PDB entry 9GU0 | electron microscopy, 2.96 A resolution | chains D and L of the 11 polymer chains in the assembly

Chain D:
Name: Acetylcholine receptor subunit delta
From: Homo sapiens
Reference sequence: Q07001 (ACHD_HUMAN); residues 1-496 here correspond to UniProt positions 22-517 (UniProt number = residue number + 21)
Amino-acid sequence (496 residues; each row starts with the number of its first residue):
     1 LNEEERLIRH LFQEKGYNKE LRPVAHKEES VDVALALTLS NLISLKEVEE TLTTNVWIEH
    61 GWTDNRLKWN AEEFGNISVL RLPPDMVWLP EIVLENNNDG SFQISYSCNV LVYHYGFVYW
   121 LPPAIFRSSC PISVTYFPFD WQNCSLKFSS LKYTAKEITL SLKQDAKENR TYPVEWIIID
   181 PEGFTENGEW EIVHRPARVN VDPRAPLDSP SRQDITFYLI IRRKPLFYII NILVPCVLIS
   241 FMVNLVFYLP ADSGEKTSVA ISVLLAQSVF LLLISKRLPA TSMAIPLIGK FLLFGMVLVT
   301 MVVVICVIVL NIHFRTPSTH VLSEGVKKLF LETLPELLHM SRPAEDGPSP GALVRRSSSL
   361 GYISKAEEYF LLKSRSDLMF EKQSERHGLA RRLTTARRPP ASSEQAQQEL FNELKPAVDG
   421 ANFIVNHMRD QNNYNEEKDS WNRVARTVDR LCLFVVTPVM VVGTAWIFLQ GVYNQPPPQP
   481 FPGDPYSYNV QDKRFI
Disordered / not traced: 341-414
Disulfide bonds: Cys-130/Cys-144
Covalently attached groups: N-acetylglucosamine (NAG) linked to Asn-76, Asn-143

Chain L:
Name: Acetylcholine receptor subunit alpha
From: Homo sapiens
Reference sequence: P02708 (ACHA_HUMAN); residues 1-437 here correspond to UniProt positions 21-457 (UniProt number = residue number + 20)
Amino-acid sequence (437 residues; each row starts with the number of its first residue):
     1 SEHETRLVAK LFKDYSSVVR PVEDHRQVVE VTVGLQLIQL INVDEVNQIV TTNVRLKQQW
    61 VDYNLKWNPD DYGGVKKIHI PSEKIWRPDL VLYNNADGDF AIVKFTKVLL QYTGHITWTP
   121 PAIFKSYCEI IVTHFPFDEQ NCSMKLGTWT YDGSVVAINP ESDQPDLSNF MESGEWVIKE
   181 SRGWKHSVTY SCCPDTPYLD ITYHFVMQRL PLYFIVNVII PCLLFSFLTG LVFYLPTDSG
   241 EKMTLSISVL LSLTVFLLVI VELIPSTSSA VPLIGKYMLF TMVFVIASII ITVIVINTHH
   301 RSPSTHVMPN WVRKVFIDTI PNIMFFSTMK RPSREKQDKK IFTEDIDISD ISGKPGPPPM
   361 GFHSPLIKHP EVKSAIEGIK YIAETMKSDQ ESNNAAAEWK YVAMVMDHIL LGVFMLVCII
   421 GTLAVFAGRL IELNQQG
Disordered / not traced: 325-369, 435-437
Disulfide bonds: Cys-128/Cys-142, Cys-192/Cys-193
Covalently attached groups: glycan linked to Asn-141

Chain D / chain L interface:
Pairs across the interface (83):
  Leu-1(D) with Glu-23(L)
  Asn-2(D) with Arg-20(L); Val-22(L), hydrogen bond (side chain-backbone)
  Glu-3(D) with His-25(L)
  Glu-4(D) with Val-19(L); Arg-20(L), salt bridge; His-25(L)
  Glu-5(D) with Asp-14(L); Val-19(L)
  Ile-8(D) with Val-18(L), hydrophobic; Val-19(L), hydrophobic
  Asn-41(D) with Tyr-127(L)
  Ile-43(D) with Ala-96(L); Tyr-127(L), hydrophobic
  Ser-44(D) with Asn-47(L)
  Asn-55(D) with Asn-95(L), hydrogen bond (side chain-backbone); Phe-100(L)
  Trp-57(D) with Trp-149(L)
  Gly-75(D) with His-25(L), hydrogen bond (backbone-side chain)
  Ile-77(D) with His-25(L)
  Arg-81(D) with Val-18(L); Thr-150(L), hydrogen bond (side chain-backbone); Tyr-151(L); Asp-152(L), salt bridge; Val-155(L)
  Leu-82(D) with Val-18(L), hydrophobic
  Pro-83(D) with Val-18(L)
  Met-86(D) with Val-18(L), hydrophobic
  Tyr-106(D) with Asp-89(L); Val-91(L), hydrophobic; Ala-101(L), hydrophobic
  Cys-108(D) with Trp-149(L)
  Asn-109(D) with Asp-89(L), hydrogen bond; Thr-150(L), hydrogen bond; Tyr-151(L)
  Leu-111(D) with Thr-150(L)
  Leu-121(D) with Trp-149(L), hydrogen bond (backbone-side chain)
  Pro-123(D) with Phe-100(L), hydrophobic; Trp-149(L)
  Ile-125(D) with Asn-95(L); Ala-96(L); Asp-97(L); Gly-98(L); Phe-100(L), hydrophobic
  Thr-185(D) with Tyr-127(L)
  Asn-187(D) with Tyr-127(L)
  Gly-188(D) with Thr-267(L); Ser-268(L), hydrogen bond (backbone-backbone); Ser-269(L)
  Glu-189(D) with Ser-266(L), hydrogen bond
  Lys-224(D) with Ser-268(L), hydrogen bond (backbone-side chain)
  Leu-226(D) with Ser-268(L), hydrogen bond (backbone-side chain)
  Phe-227(D) with Pro-265(L); Ser-266(L); Ser-268(L), hydrogen bond (backbone-side chain)
  Ile-230(D) with Val-271(L), hydrophobic
  Asn-231(D) with Leu-257(L)
  Ile-239(D) with Thr-254(L)
  Met-242(D) with Ile-286(L), hydrophobic; Ile-289(L), hydrophobic
  Leu-245(D) with Ile-290(L), hydrophobic; Val-293(L), hydrophobic
  Tyr-248(D) with Ile-294(L), hydrophobic; Asn-297(L), hydrogen bond; Arg-301(L)
  Leu-249(D) with Ile-296(L), hydrophobic
  Pro-250(D) with Ile-296(L); Asn-297(L)
  Asp-252(D) with His-300(L)
  Glu-255(D) with Gly-240(L); Met-243(L); Thr-244(L), hydrogen bond
  Val-259(D) with Met-243(L), hydrophobic
  Ser-262(D) with Ile-247(L); Leu-251(L)
  Phe-270(D) with Thr-254(L)
  Leu-273(D) with Leu-258(L), hydrophobic
  Val-425(D) with Gly-378(L); Ile-379(L); Ile-382(L), hydrophobic
  Asn-432(D) with Tyr-381(L), hydrogen bond; Thr-385(L), hydrogen bond
  Arg-446(D) with Asn-297(L), hydrogen bond
Interface residues without a listed pair, chain D (69 interface residues in all): Arg-9, Ser-40, Leu-42, Phe-74, Ser-105, Ala-124, Arg-127, Glu-186, Pro-225, Val-234, Pro-235, Leu-238, Ser-253, Leu-265, Ala-266, Val-269, Val-418, Ala-421, Ile-424, Met-428, Arg-429
Interface residues without a listed pair, chain L (63 interface residues in all): Ser-16, Arg-26, Gln-48, Ile-49, Tyr-93, Leu-250, Val-261, Ile-264, Leu-279, Met-282, Val-283, Val-372, Ala-375

Overview:
The interface between chain D and chain L involves 69 residues on one side and 63 on the other; the contacts
include 17 hydrogen bonds and 2 salt bridges. Polar contacts include Glu-4(D)/Arg-20(L), Arg-81(D)/Asp-152(L)
and Asn-2(D)/Val-22(L). Covalently linked N-acetylglucosamine: at Asn-76(D) and Asn-143(D).
Chain D is Acetylcholine receptor subunit delta and chain L is Acetylcholine receptor subunit alpha, both from
Homo sapiens; the structure, Human adult muscle nAChR in resting state in detergent with alpha-bungarotoxin,
was determined by electron microscopy (same publication as 9GU1, 9GU2 and 9GU3).
